PDB entry 8T1X | electron microscopy, 3.30 A resolution | chains Y and F of the 8 polymer chains in the assembly

# Chain Y
Name: Highly immunogenic outer capsid protein
Source organism: Escherichia phage T4
UniProtKB: A0A7S9SW08 (A0A7S9SW08_BPT4); numbering as in UniProt (aligned over 1-376)
Amino-acid sequence (376 residues; numbered 1 to 376; the number before each row is that of its first residue):
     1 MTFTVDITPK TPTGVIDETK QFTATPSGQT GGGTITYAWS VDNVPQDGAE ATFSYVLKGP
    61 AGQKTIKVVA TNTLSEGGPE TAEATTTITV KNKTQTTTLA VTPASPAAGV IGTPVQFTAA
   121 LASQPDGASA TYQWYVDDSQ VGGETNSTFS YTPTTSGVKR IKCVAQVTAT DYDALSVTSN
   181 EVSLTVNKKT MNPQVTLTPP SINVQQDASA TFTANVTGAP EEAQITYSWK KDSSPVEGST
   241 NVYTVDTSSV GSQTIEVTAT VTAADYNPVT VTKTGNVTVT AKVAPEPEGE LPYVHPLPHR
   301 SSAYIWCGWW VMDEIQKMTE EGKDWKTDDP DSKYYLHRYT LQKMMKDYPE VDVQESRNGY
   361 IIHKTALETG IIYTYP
Unresolved in the structure: 1-280

# Chain F
Name: Mature major capsid protein gp23*
Source organism: Escherichia phage T4
UniProtKB: P04535 (CAPSH_BPT4); residue numbers follow UniProt; this construct covers 66-521
Amino-acid sequence (456 residues; each row starts with the number of its first residue):
    66 AEIGGDHGYN ATNIAAGQTS GAVTQIGPAV MGMVRRAIPN LIAFDICGVQ PMNSPTGQVF
   126 ALRAVYGKDP VAAGAKEAFH PMYGPDAMFS GQGAAKKFPA LAASTQTTVG DIYTHFFQET
   186 GTVYLQASVQ VTIDAGATDA AKLDAEIKKQ MEAGALVEIA EGMATSIAEL QEGFNGSTDN
   246 PWNEMGFRID KQVIEAKSRQ LKAAYSIELT QDLRAVHGMD ADAELSGILA TEIMLEINRE
   306 VVDWINYSAQ VGKSGMTLTP GSKAGVFDFQ DPIDIRGARW AGESFKALLF QIDKEAVEIA
   366 RQTGRGEGNF IIASRNVVNV LASVDTGISY AAQGLATGFS TDTTKSVFAG VLGGKYRVYI
   426 DQYAKQDYFT VGYKGPNEMD AGIYYAPYVA LTPLRGSDPK NFQPVMGFKT RYGIGINPFA
   486 ESAAQAPASR IQSGMPSILN SLGKNAYFRR VYVKGI
Construct notes: variant T275 (Ala in P04535)

# Interface between chain Y and chain F
Pairs across the interface (9):
  W309(Y) - P337(F)  hydrophobic
  W309(Y) - I340(F)  hydrophobic
  W309(Y) - G342(F)
  W309(Y) - A343(F)  hydrogen bond (side chain-backbone)
  W310(Y) - P337(F)  hydrophobic
  K333(Y) - D336(F)  salt bridge
  Y334(Y) - D336(F)
  Y334(Y) - P337(F)
  S356(Y) - R344(F)
Other interface residues (no listed pair), chain Y (6 interface residues in all): R357
Other interface residues (no listed pair), chain F (7 interface residues in all): I338

# Overview
6 residues of chain Y face 7 of chain F across their interface, with 1 hydrogen bond and 1 salt bridge. Polar
pairs include K333(Y)-D336(F) and W309(Y)-A343(F).
Here chain Y is Highly immunogenic outer capsid protein and chain F is Mature major capsid protein gp23*, both
from Escherichia phage T4. Entry 8T1X (T4 highly immunogenic outer capsid protein C-terminal domain bound to
the vertex-proximal gp23* capsomer of the ...) was determined by electron microscopy, deposited together with
8T9R.
